PDB entry 7JY6 | electron microscopy, 2.50 A resolution | chains C and U of the 11 polymer chains in the assembly

# Chain C
Molecule: Protein RecA
From: Escherichia coli
UniProtKB: A0A376NU07 (A0A376NU07_ECOLX); residues 0-333 here correspond to UniProt positions 1-334 (UniProt number = residue number + 1)
Sequence (334 residues; numbered 0 to 333; the number before each row is that of its first residue; numbering starts at 0):
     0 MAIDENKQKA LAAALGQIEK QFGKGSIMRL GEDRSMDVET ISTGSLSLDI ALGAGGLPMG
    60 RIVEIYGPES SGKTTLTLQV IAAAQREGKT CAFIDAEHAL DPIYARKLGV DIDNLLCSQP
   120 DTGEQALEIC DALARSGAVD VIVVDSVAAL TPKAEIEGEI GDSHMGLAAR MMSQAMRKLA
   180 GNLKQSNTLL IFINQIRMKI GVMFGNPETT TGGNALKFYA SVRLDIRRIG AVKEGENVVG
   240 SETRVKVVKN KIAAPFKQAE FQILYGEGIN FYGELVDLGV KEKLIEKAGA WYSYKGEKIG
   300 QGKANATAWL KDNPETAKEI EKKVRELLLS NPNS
Unresolved in the structure: 0
Metal / ion sites: Mg2+: Thr-73 (together with ATP-gamma-S)
Residues lining bound ligands:
  - ATP-gamma-S (AGS; phosphothiophosphoric acid-adenylate ester), molecule 1: Pro-67, Glu-68, Ser-69, Ser-70, Gly-71, Lys-72, Thr-73, Thr-74, Glu-96, Asp-100, Tyr-103, Ser-240, Tyr-264
  - ATP-gamma-S (AGS), molecule 2: Phe-217, Lys-248, Asn-249, Lys-250, Ile-251, Ala-252, Ala-253, Pro-254
What the authors report for this chain:
  - mutagenesis - K286N, K302N: decreased binding to dsDNA (citing earlier work)

# Chain U
Molecule: 45-nt DNA strand
Sequence (45 nucleotides; numbered 1 to 45; the number before each row is that of its first residue):
     1 TTTTTTTTTT TTTTTTTTTT TTTTTTTTTT TTTTTTTTTT TTTTT

# Chain C / chain U interface
Residue-residue contacts (17):
  Phe-203(C) / DT28(U)  base contact
  Phe-203(C) / DT29(U)  sugar contact
  Gly-204(C) / DT30(U)  phosphate contact
  Gly-204(C) / DT31(U)  base contact
  Gly-204(C) / DT32(U)  base contact
  Asn-205(C) / DT30(U)  phosphate contact
  Pro-206(C) / DT32(U)  base contact
  Arg-226(C) / DT33(U)  hydrogen bond to the phosphate
  Arg-226(C) / DT34(U)  salt bridge to the phosphate
  Arg-227(C) / DT35(U)  base contact
  Arg-227(C) / DT36(U)  salt bridge to the phosphate
  Ile-228(C) / DT35(U)  base contact
  Gly-229(C) / DT35(U)  sugar contact
  Gly-229(C) / DT36(U)  phosphate contact
  Ala-230(C) / DT36(U)  hydrogen bond to the phosphate
  Arg-243(C) / DT35(U)  hydrogen bond to the base
  Lys-245(C) / DT33(U)  salt bridge to the phosphate
Interface residues without a listed pair, chain C (15 interface residues in all): Pro-67, Met-202, Glu-207, Asp-224

# Summary
Chain C and chain U form an interface of 15 and 9 residues respectively, with 3 hydrogen bonds and 3 salt
bridges. Polar pairs include Arg-243(C)/DT35(U), Arg-226(C)/DT33(U) and Ala-230(C)/DT36(U). Ligands of chain
C: ATP-gamma-S. From the paper: K286N and K302N of chain C reduce binding to dsDNA.
Here chain C is Protein RecA (Escherichia coli) and chain U is a 45-nt DNA strand. Entry 7JY6 (Analysis of a
strand exchange reaction with a mini filament of 9-RecA, oligo(dT)27 primary ssDNA, non-homologous ...) was
determined by electron microscopy, deposited together with 7JY7, 7JY8 and 7JY9.
